Entry 5YAX (X-ray diffraction, 2.50 A resolution); this record covers chains A and B of the 3 polymer chains in the assembly.

# Chain A
Protein: scFv1 antibody
Organism: Homo sapiens
Notes: antibody fragment or engineered binder
Amino-acid sequence (246 residues; row label = number of the first residue in the row; note: 882 numbers in that range are skipped by the numbering (no residue carries them; nothing is unmodelled there); numbering starts at 0):
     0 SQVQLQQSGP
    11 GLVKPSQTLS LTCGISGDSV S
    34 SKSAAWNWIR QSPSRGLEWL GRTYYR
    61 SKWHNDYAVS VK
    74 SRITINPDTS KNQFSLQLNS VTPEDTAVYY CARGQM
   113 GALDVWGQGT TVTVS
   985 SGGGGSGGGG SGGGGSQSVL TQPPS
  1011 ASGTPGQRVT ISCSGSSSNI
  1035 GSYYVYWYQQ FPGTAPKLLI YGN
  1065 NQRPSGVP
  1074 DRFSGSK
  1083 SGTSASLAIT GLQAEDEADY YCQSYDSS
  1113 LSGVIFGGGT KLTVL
Not modelled in the structure: 0, 985-1001
Cystine bridges: Cys23-Cys104

# Chain B
Protein: scFv1 antibody
Organism: Homo sapiens
Notes: antibody fragment or engineered binder
Amino-acid sequence (246 residues; numbered 0 to 1127; 882 numbers in that range are skipped by the numbering (no residue carries them; nothing is unmodelled there); the number before each row is that of its first residue; numbering starts at 0):
     0 SQVQLQQSGP
    11 GLVKPSQTLS LTCGISGDSV S
    34 SKSAAWNWIR QSPSRGLEWL GRTYYR
    61 SKWHNDYAVS VK
    74 SRITINPDTS KNQFSLQLNS VTPEDTAVYY CARGQM
   113 GALDVWGQGT TVTVSS
   986 GGGGSGGGGS GGGGSQSVLT QPPS
  1011 ASGTPGQRVT ISCSGSSSNI
  1035 GSYYVYWYQQ FPGTAPKLLI YGN
  1065 NQRPSGVP
  1074 DRFSGSK
  1083 SGTSASLAIT GLQAEDEADY YCQSYDSS
  1113 LSGVIFGGGT KLTVL
Not modelled in the structure: 0, 986-1000
Cystine bridges: Cys23-Cys104

# Interface between chain A and chain B
Residue-residue contacts - 34 pairs, chain A then chain B:
  Pro46(A) with Val1003(B), hydrophobic
  Ser47(A) with Ser47(B); Arg48(B), hydrogen bond (backbone-side chain)
  Arg48(A) with Ser47(B), hydrogen bond (backbone-backbone); Arg48(B)
  Gly49(A) with Ser47(B), hydrogen bond (backbone-backbone)
  Ser1002(A) with Pro96(B); Glu97(B)
  Val1003(A) with Pro96(B)
  Leu1004(A) with Pro96(B)
  Thr1005(A) with Pro96(B); Thr99(B); Thr125(B); Val126(B), hydrogen bond (side chain-backbone); Ser127(B)
  Gln1006(A) with Thr99(B)
  Pro1008(A) with Pro46(B); Thr99(B); Ala100(B), hydrophobic; Val101(B), hydrophobic; Thr123(B)
  Pro1046(A) with Pro1008(B); Ser1009(B)
  Gly1047(A) with Pro1008(B)
  Glu1099(A) with Lys1123(B), salt bridge
  Asp1101(A) with Pro46(B)
  Tyr1103(A) with Pro46(B), hydrogen bond (side chain-backbone)
  Gly1120(A) with Pro46(B); Ser47(B), hydrogen bond (backbone-backbone)
  Gly1121(A) with Pro46(B)
  Thr1122(A) with Pro46(B)
  Lys1123(A) with Pro46(B); Asp1101(B), salt bridge
  Thr1125(A) with Pro1046(B)
Other interface residues (no listed pair), chain A (25 interface residues in all): Ser45, Ser1009, Ser1024, Gly1025, Ser1026
Other interface residues (no listed pair), chain B (20 interface residues in all): Gln44, Ser128

# Overview
25 residues of chain A and 20 residues of chain B are in contact; the contacts include 6 hydrogen bonds and 2
salt bridges. Polar contacts include Glu1099(A)-Lys1123(B), Lys1123(A)-Asp1101(B) and Ser47(A)-Arg48(B).
Both chains are scFv1 antibody (Homo sapiens). Entry 5YAX (Crystal structure of a human neutralizing antibody
bound to a HBV preS1 peptide) was determined by X-ray diffraction.
